Entry 8TO9 (electron microscopy, 4.03 A resolution (low resolution: residue-level contacts below are approximate; hydrogen-bond / salt-bridge calls are withheld)); this record covers chains A and D of the 12 polymer chains in the assembly.

== Chain A ==
Molecule: Envelope glycoprotein gp120
Organism: Homo sapiens
Amino-acid sequence (463 residues; row label = number of the first residue in the row; note: 19 numbers in that range are skipped by the numbering (no residue carries them; nothing is unmodelled there)):
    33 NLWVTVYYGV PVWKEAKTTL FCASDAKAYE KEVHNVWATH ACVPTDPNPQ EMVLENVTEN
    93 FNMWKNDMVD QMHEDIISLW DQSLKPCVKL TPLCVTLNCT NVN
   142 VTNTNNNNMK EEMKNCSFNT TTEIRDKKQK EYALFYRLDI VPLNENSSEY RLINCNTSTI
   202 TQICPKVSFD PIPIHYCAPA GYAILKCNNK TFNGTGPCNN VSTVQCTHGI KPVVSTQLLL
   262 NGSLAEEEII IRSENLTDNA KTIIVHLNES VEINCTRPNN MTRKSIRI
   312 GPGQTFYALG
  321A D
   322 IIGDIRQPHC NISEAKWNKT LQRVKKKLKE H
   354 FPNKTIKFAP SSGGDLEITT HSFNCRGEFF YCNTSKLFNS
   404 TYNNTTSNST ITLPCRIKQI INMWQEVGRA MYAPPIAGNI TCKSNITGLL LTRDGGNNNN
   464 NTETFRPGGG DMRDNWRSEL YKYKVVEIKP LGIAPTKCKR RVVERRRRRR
Unresolved in the structure: 33, 61-68, 142-147, 163-170, 186-188, 312-314, 354-355, 404-413, 460-465, 503-513
Cystine bridges: Cys54-Cys74, Cys119-Cys205, Cys126-Cys196, Cys131-Cys157, Cys218-Cys247, Cys228-Cys239, Cys296-Cys331, Cys378-Cys445, Cys385-Cys418
Covalently attached groups: N-acetylglucosamine (NAG) linked to Asn88, Asn130, Asn156, Asn160, Asn197, Asn230, Asn234, Asn241, Asn262, Asn276, Asn295, Asn301, Asn339, Asn356, Asn386, Asn392, Asn442, Asn448

== Chain D ==
Molecule: TRNM-f*01 heavy chain
Organism: Macaca mulatta
Amino-acid sequence (126 residues; numbered 1 to 113 plus 13 insertion-coded residues; the number before each row is that of its first residue; a row labelled like 35A-35B holds insertion residues (35A, then the next letters in order)):
     1 QVQLQESGPG VVKPSETLSL TCAVSGDSIK SAYQY
35A-35B WN
    36 WIRQPRGKGP EWIGGVY
   52A S
    53 SSDSTAYNPS LESRVSISRD TSNNRFSLNL
82A-82C RSV
    83 TATDTATYFC ARSVRDSR
100A-100G GWGRYFL
   101 DTWGQGLLVT VSS
Cystine bridges: Cys22-Cys92

== Interface between chain A and chain D ==
Pairs across the interface (42):
  His105(A) - Ala32(D)
  His105(A) - Tyr33(D)
  His105(A) - Ser53(D)
  Glu106(A) - Lys30(D)
  Glu106(A) - Ser52A(D)
  Glu106(A) - Ser53(D)
  Ile109(A) - Ser53(D)
  Ile109(A) - Ser54(D)
  Asp113(A) - Ser54(D)
  Thr198(A) - Pro61(D)
  Ser365(A) - Arg100(D)
  Gly366(A) - Arg100(D)
  Gly367(A) - Arg100(D)
  Gly367(A) - Arg100D(D)
  Asp368(A) - Gly100A(D)
  Asp368(A) - Trp100B(D)
  Leu369(A) - Trp100B(D)
  Glu370(A) - Trp100B(D)
  Ile371(A) - Ser99(D)
  Ile371(A) - Arg100(D)
  Ile371(A) - Gly100A(D)
  Ile371(A) - Trp100B(D)
  Asn425(A) - Trp100B(D)
  Trp427(A) - Tyr33(D)
  Trp427(A) - Tyr52(D)
  Gln428(A) - Tyr35(D)
  Gln428(A) - Arg97(D)
  Gln428(A) - Trp100B(D)
  Gln428(A) - Tyr100E(D)
  Glu429(A) - Tyr52(D)
  Glu429(A) - Ser54(D)
  Glu429(A) - Ser56(D)
  Val430(A) - Tyr35(D)
  Arg432(A) - Ser54(D)
  Arg432(A) - Ser56(D)
  Gly472(A) - Arg97(D)
  Gly473(A) - Arg97(D)
  Gly473(A) - Trp100B(D)
  Asp474(A) - Tyr33(D)
  Met475(A) - Tyr33(D)
  Met475(A) - Trp100B(D)
  Arg476(A) - Ala32(D)
Interface residues without a listed pair, chain A (24 interface residues in all): Asp102
Interface residues without a listed pair, chain D (21 interface residues in all): Ser31, Ala58, Tyr59, Gly100C

== In short ==
24 residues of chain A and 21 residues of chain D are in contact. N-acetylglucosamine is covalently linked to
Asn88(A), Asn130(A), Asn156(A), Asn160(A), Asn197(A) and Asn230(A) and 12 more.
Chain A is Envelope glycoprotein gp120 (Homo sapiens) and chain D is TRNM-f*01 heavy chain (Macaca mulatta);
the structure, Cryo-EM structure of TRNM-f*01 Fab in complex with HIV-1 Env trimer ConC SOSIP, was determined
by electron microscopy together with 8TDX, 8TE7, 8TJR, 8TJS, 8TKC, 8TL2 and 5 further entries from the same
study.
